PDB entry 3IRP | X-ray diffraction, 1.50 A resolution | chain X

Chain X:
Molecule: Uro-adherence factor A
From: Staphylococcus saprophyticus subsp. saprophyticus
Notes: fragment: functional region, residues 393-811
UniProt: Q4A0V8 (UAFA_STAS1); residues 393-811 here = UniProt positions 393-811
Amino-acid sequence (429 residues; numbered 391 to 819; the number before each row is that of its first residue):
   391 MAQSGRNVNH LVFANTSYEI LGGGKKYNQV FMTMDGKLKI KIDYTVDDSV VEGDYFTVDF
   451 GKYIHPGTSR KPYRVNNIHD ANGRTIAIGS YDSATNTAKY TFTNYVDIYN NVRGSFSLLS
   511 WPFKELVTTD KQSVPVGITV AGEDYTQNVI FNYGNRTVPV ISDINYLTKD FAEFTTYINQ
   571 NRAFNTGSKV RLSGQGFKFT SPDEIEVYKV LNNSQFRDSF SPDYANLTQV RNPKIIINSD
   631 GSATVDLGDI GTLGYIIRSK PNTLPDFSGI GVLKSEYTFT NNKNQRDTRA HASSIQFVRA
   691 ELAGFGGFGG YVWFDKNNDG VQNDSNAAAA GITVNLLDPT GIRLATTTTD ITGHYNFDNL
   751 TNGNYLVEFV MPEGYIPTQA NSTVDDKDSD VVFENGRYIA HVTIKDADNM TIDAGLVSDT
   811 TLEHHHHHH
Disordered / not traced: 391, 810-819
Differences from the reference sequence: initiating methionine (391); expression tag (392, 812-819)
Reported in the primary citation:
  - K+ coordination: D709, D714, D775, D778, D780

Summary:
The paper reports K+ coordination by D709, D714 and D775 among others.
Chain X is Uro-adherence factor A (Staphylococcus saprophyticus subsp. saprophyticus); the structure, Crystal
structure of functional region of UafA from Staphylococcus saprophyticus at 1.50 angstrom resolution, was
determined by X-ray diffraction, deposited together with 3IRZ and 3IS1.
